Entry 6VOK (electron microscopy, 3.85 A resolution); this record covers chains A and g of the 9 polymer chains in the assembly.

Chain A:
Protein: ATP synthase subunit alpha, chloroplastic
Source organism: Spinacia oleracea
Notes: EC 7.1.2.2
Reference sequence: P06450 (ATPA_SPIOL); residues 1-507 here = UniProt positions 1-507
Chain sequence (507 residues; numbered 1 to 507; the number before each row is that of its first residue):
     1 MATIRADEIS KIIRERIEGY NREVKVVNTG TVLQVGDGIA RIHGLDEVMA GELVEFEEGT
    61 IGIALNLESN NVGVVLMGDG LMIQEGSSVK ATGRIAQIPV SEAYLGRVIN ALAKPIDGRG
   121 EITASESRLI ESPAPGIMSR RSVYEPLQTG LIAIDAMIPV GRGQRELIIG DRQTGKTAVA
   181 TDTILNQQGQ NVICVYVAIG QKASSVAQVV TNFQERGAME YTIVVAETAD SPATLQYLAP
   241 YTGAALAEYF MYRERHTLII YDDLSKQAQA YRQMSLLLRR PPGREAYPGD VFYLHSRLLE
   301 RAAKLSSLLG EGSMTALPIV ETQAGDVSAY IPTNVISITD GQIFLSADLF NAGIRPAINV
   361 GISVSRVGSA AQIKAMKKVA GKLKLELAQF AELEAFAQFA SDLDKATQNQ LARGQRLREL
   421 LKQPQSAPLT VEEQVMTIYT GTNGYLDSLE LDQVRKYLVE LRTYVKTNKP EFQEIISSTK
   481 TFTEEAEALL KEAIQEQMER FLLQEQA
Disordered / not traced: 1-6, 505-507
Residues lining bound ligands: ATP (adenosine-5'-triphosphate): D171, R172, Q173, T174, G175, K176, T177, A178, F350, R355, P356, Q423, P424, Q425
Swiss-Prot annotation at these positions:
  - binding site (ATP): G170 to T177
  - site: S363 (Required for activity)

Chain g:
Protein: ATP synthase gamma chain, chloroplastic
Source organism: Spinacia oleracea
Reference sequence: P05435 (ATPG_SPIOL); residue numbers follow UniProt; this construct covers 1-364
Chain sequence (364 residues; numbered 1 to 364; the number before each row is that of its first residue):
     1 MACSLSFSSS VSTFHLPTTT QSTQAPPNNA TTLPTTNPIQ CANLRELRDR IGSVKNTQKI
    61 TEAMKLVAAA KVRRAQEAVV NGRPFSETLV EVLYNMNEQL QTEDVDVPLT KIRTVKKVAL
   121 MVVTGDRGLC GGFNNMLLKK AESRIAELKK LGVDYTIISI GKKGNTYFIR RPEIPVDRYF
   181 DGTNLPTAKE AQAIADDVFS LFVSEEVDKV EMLYTKFVSL VKSDPVIHTL LPLSPKGEIC
   241 DINGKCVDAA EDELFRLTTK EGKLTVERDM IKTETPAFSP ILEFEQDPAQ ILDALLPLYL
   301 NSQILRALQE SLASELAARM TAMSNATDNA NELKKTLSIN YNRARQAKIT GEILEIVAGA
   361 NACV
Disordered / not traced: 1-41, 364
Swiss-Prot annotation at these positions:
  - active site: C130

Chain A / chain g interface:
Residue-residue contacts (12):
  P282(A) - I356(g)  hydrophobic
  P282(A) - A360(g)  hydrophobic
  R284(A) - I349(g)
  R284(A) - I353(g)
  A286(A) - I356(g)
  A324(A) - R45(g)  hydrogen bond (backbone-side chain)
  A324(A) - R48(g)
  F396(A) - A63(g)  hydrophobic
  F396(A) - L66(g)  hydrophobic
  F399(A) - V67(g)  hydrophobic
  D402(A) - V67(g)
  D402(A) - K71(g)
Interface residues without a listed pair, chain A (13 interface residues in all): R279, G283, E285, G325, D326, A395
Interface residues without a listed pair, chain g (13 interface residues in all): K59, E352, C363

Summary:
Chain A and chain g each contribute 13 residues to their interface, with 1 hydrogen bond. Its one
hydrogen-bonded contact is A324(A)-R45(g). Bound to chain A: ATP. UniProt lists 8 ATP-binding residues on
chain A; active-site residue C130(g) on chain g.
Chain A is ATP synthase subunit alpha, chloroplastic and chain g is ATP synthase gamma chain, chloroplastic,
both from Spinacia oleracea; the structure, Chloroplast ATP synthase (R3, CF1), was determined by electron
microscopy together with 6VM1, 6VM4, 6VMB, 6VMD, 6VMG, 6VOF and 8 further entries from the same study.
